4M75 - chains A and D of the 7 polymer chains in the assembly; structure by X-ray diffraction, 2.95 A resolution.

== Chain A ==
Molecule: U6 snRNA-associated Sm-like protein Lsm1
Organism: Saccharomyces cerevisiae
UniProtKB: P47017 (LSM1_YEAST); numbering as in UniProt (aligned over 30-172)
Amino-acid sequence (144 residues; row label = number of the first residue in the row):
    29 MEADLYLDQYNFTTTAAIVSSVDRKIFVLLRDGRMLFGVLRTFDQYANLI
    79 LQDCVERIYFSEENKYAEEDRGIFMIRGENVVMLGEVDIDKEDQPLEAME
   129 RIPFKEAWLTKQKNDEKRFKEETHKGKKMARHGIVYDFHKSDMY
Disordered / not traced: 29-31, 125-126
Sequence notes: expression tag (29)
Modified / non-standard residues: Mse29 (selenomethionine); Mse63, Mse103, Mse111, Mse127, Mse157, Mse171 (selenomethionine; parent Met)

== Chain D ==
Molecule: U6 snRNA-associated Sm-like protein Lsm6
Organism: Saccharomyces cerevisiae
UniProtKB: Q06406 (LSM6_YEAST); numbering as in UniProt (aligned over 1-86)
Amino-acid sequence (86 residues; numbered 1 to 86; the number before each row is that of its first residue):
     1 MSGKASTEGSVTTEFLSDIIGKTVNVKLASGLLYSGRLESIDGFMNVALS
    51 SATEHYESNNNKLLNKFNSDVFLRGTQVMYISEQKI
Disordered / not traced: 1-13, 86
Modified / non-standard residues: Mse1 (selenomethionine); Mse45 (selenomethionine; parent Met); Mse79 (selenomethionine; parent Met)

== How chain A and chain D interact ==
Contacting residue pairs (7; chain A residue first):
  A158(A) - L32(D)
  A158(A) - Y56(D)  hydrophobic
  A158(A) - L64(D)
  R159(A) - Y56(D)
  R159(A) - L64(D)
  H160(A) - L64(D)
  G161(A) - L64(D)
Interface residues without a listed pair, chain A (6 interface residues in all): V163, D165
Interface residues without a listed pair, chain D (4 interface residues in all): S30

== In short ==
Chain A and chain D form an interface of 6 and 4 residues respectively.
Chain A is U6 snRNA-associated Sm-like protein Lsm1 and chain D is U6 snRNA-associated Sm-like protein Lsm6,
both from Saccharomyces cerevisiae; the structure, Crystal structure of Lsm1-7 complex, was determined by
X-ray diffraction (same publication as 4M77, 4M78, 4M7A and 4M7D).
